3OQN - chains A and C of the 6 polymer chains in the assembly; structure by X-ray diffraction, 3.30 A resolution.

[Chain A (and C)]
Name: Catabolite control protein A
Source organism: Bacillus subtilis
Notes: chain C of this document is another copy of the same molecule, construct and numbering; everything in this record applies to it too
UniProt: P25144 (CCPA_BACSU); residues 2-334 here correspond to UniProt positions 1-333 (UniProt number = residue number - 1)
Amino-acid sequence (339 residues; numbered 2 to 340; the number before each row is that of its first residue):
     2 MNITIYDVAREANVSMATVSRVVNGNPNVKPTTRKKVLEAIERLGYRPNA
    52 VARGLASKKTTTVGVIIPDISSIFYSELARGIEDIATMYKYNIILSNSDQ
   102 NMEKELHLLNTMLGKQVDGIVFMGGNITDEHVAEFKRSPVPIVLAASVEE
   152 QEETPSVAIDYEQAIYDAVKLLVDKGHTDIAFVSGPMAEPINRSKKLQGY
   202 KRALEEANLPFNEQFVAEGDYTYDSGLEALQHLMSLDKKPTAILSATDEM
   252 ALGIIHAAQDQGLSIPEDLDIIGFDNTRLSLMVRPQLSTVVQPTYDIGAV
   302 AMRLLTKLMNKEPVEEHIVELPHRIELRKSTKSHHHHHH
Disordered / not traced: 334-340
Differences from the reference sequence: expression tag (335-340)
What the authors report for this chain:
  - binding site for the 16-nt DNA strand: A18, R22, A53, L56, A57
  - binding site for the 16-nt DNA strand: A18

[Interface between chain A and chain C]
Pairs across the interface (86):
  R48(A) - L114(C)
  R48(A) - R138(C)  hydrogen bond (side chain-backbone)
  R48(A) - P140(C)
  N50(A) - Q117(C)  hydrogen bond
  A51(A) - G115(C)  hydrogen bond (backbone-backbone)
  A51(A) - K116(C)
  V52(A) - V52(C)
  V52(A) - G55(C)
  V52(A) - L56(C)
  V52(A) - K116(C)
  V52(A) - Q117(C)
  A53(A) - L56(C)  hydrophobic
  G55(A) - V52(C)
  L56(A) - V52(C)
  L56(A) - L56(C)  hydrophobic
  T61(A) - V52(C)
  T61(A) - K116(C)  hydrogen bond (backbone-side chain)
  T62(A) - K116(C)  hydrogen bond
  T63(A) - K116(C)
  D70(A) - R81(C)  salt bridge
  I71(A) - I71(C)  hydrophobic
  I71(A) - S77(C)
  S72(A) - R279(C)  hydrogen bond (backbone-side chain)
  I74(A) - I74(C)  hydrophobic
  I74(A) - R279(C)
  S77(A) - I71(C)  hydrogen bond (side chain-backbone)
  S77(A) - S72(C)  hydrogen bond (side chain-backbone)
  S77(A) - S73(C)
  S77(A) - S77(C)
  R81(A) - P69(C)
  R81(A) - D70(C)  salt bridge
  R81(A) - S72(C)
  R81(A) - N98(C)
  R81(A) - D100(C)  salt bridge
  E84(A) - L96(C)
  E84(A) - S97(C)  hydrogen bond
  E84(A) - N98(C)  hydrogen bond (side chain-backbone)
  N93(A) - I95(C)
  N93(A) - T112(C)
  N93(A) - K116(C)
  I94(A) - I94(C)
  I94(A) - I95(C)
  I94(A) - L96(C)  hydrogen bond (backbone-backbone)
  I95(A) - N93(C)
  I95(A) - I94(C)
  L96(A) - E84(C)
  L96(A) - I94(C)  hydrogen bond (backbone-backbone)
  S97(A) - E84(C)
  N98(A) - R81(C)
  N98(A) - E84(C)
  D100(A) - R81(C)  salt bridge
  N111(A) - R48(C)  hydrogen bond
  T112(A) - N93(C)
  L114(A) - R48(C)
  G115(A) - R48(C)
  G115(A) - P49(C)
  G115(A) - N50(C)
  G115(A) - A51(C)  hydrogen bond (backbone-backbone)
  K116(A) - A51(C)
  K116(A) - V52(C)
  K116(A) - T61(C)  hydrogen bond (side chain-backbone)
  K116(A) - T62(C)
  K116(A) - T63(C)  hydrogen bond
  K116(A) - N93(C)
  Q117(A) - N50(C)
  Q117(A) - V52(C)
  Y224(A) - M283(C)  hydrophobic
  Y224(A) - R285(C)  hydrogen bond
  E250(A) - R279(C)  salt bridge
  E250(A) - M283(C)
  H257(A) - M283(C)
  H257(A) - V284(C)
  H257(A) - R285(C)
  D261(A) - R285(C)  salt bridge
  R279(A) - Y224(C)
  R279(A) - E250(C)  salt bridge
  L280(A) - M283(C)  hydrophobic
  L282(A) - Y224(C)
  M283(A) - Y224(C)  hydrophobic
  M283(A) - L253(C)  hydrophobic
  M283(A) - H257(C)
  M283(A) - L280(C)  hydrophobic
  V284(A) - H257(C)
  R285(A) - Y224(C)
  R285(A) - H257(C)
  R285(A) - D261(C)  salt bridge
Also at the interface, not in a pair above, chain A (48 interface residues in all): P49, P69, E78, A80, T88, M113, L228, L253
Also at the interface, not in a pair above, chain C (50 interface residues in all): A53, E78, A80, K105, N111, Q260, L282

[In short]
Chain A and chain C form an interface of 48 and 50 residues respectively; the contacts include 17 hydrogen
bonds and 8 salt bridges. Polar pairs include D70(A)-R81(C), R81(A)-D100(C) and E250(A)-R279(C). From the
paper: a binding site for the 16-nt DNA strand at A18(A), R22(A) and A53(A) among others.
Chain A and chain C are both Catabolite control protein A (Bacillus subtilis); the structure, Structure of
ccpa-hpr-ser46-p-gntr-down cre, was determined by X-ray diffraction, deposited together with 3OQO and 3OQM.
